9ES7 - chains A and D of the 18 polymer chains in the assembly; structure by electron microscopy, 1.94 A resolution.

# Chain A
Protein: Cytochrome b6
From: Spinacia oleracea
UniProtKB: P00165 (CYB6_SPIOL); residue numbers follow UniProt; this construct covers 1-215
Chain sequence (215 residues; numbered 1 to 215; the number before each row is that of its first residue):
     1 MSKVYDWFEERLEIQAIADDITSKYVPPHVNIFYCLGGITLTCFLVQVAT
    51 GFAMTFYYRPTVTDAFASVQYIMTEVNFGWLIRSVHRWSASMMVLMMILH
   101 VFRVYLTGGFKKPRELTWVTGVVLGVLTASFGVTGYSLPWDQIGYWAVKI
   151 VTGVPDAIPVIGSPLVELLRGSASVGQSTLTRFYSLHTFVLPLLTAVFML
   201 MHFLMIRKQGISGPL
Disordered / not traced: 1
Glycans and other covalent adducts: heme c (HEC) linked to Cys35
Ion coordination: heme Fe site 1: His86, His187; heme Fe site 2: His100, His202
Ligand contacts:
  - beta-carotene (BCR): Ile32, Phe33, Ile39, Met96, Leu99
  - chlorophyll a (CLA): Met97, Ile98, Val101, Phe102, Tyr105, Gly125, Val126, Ala129, Ser130, Val133, Thr134, Phe183
  - heme c (HEC): Val30, Asn31, Tyr34, Gly38, Leu41, Thr42, Phe203, Ile206, Arg207, Gly210, Ile211
  - heme (HEM), molecule 1: Tyr34, Gly37, Gly38, Thr40, Leu41, Met93, Met97, His100, Val101, Arg103, Val104, Gly109, Arg114, Thr117, Trp118, Gly121, Val122, Leu124, Thr128, Met199, His202, Phe203, Ile206, Gly210, Ile211, Ser212
  - heme (HEM), molecule 2: Phe44, Gln47, Val48, Gly51, Phe52, Met54, Thr55, Tyr58, Arg83, His86, Arg87, Ala90, Met93, Thr128, Phe131, Gly135, Leu138, Pro139, Tyr184, His187, Thr188, Pro192
What the authors report for this chain:
  - catalytic residues: Asp20, Arg207 (proposed by the authors, not directly observed)

# Chain D
Protein: Cytochrome b6-f complex iron-sulfur subunit, chloroplastic
From: Spinacia oleracea
Notes: EC 7.1.1.6
UniProtKB: P08980 (UCRIA_SPIOL); residues -50 to 179 here correspond to UniProt positions 1-230 (UniProt number = residue number + 51)
Chain sequence (230 residues; row label = number of the first residue in the row; numbers below 1 keep their minus sign (Met-50 is residue -50)):
   -50 MASFTLSSATPSQLCSSKNGMFAPSLALAKAGRVNVLISKERIRGMKLTC
     0 QATSIPADNVPDMQKRETLNLLLLGALSLPTGYMLLPYASFFVPPGGGAG
    50 TGGTIAKDALGNDVIAAEWLKTHAPGDRTLTQGLKGDPTYLVVESDKTLA
   100 TFGINAVCTHLGCVVPFNAAENKFICPCHGSQYNNQGRVVRGPAPLSLAL
   150 AHCDVDDGKVVFVPWTETDFRTGEAPWWSA
Disordered / not traced: -50 to 7, 46-51
Disulfide bonds: Cys112-Cys127
Ion coordination: 2Fe-2S cluster Fe: Cys107, His109, Cys125, His128
Ligand contacts: 2Fe-2S cluster (FES): Cys107, His109, Leu110, Gly111, Cys112, Cys125, Cys127, His128, Gly129, Ser130, Pro142
Swiss-Prot annotation at these positions:
  - binding site ([2Fe-2S] cluster): Cys107, His109, Cys125, His128

# How chain A and chain D interact
Contacting residue pairs (15):
  Ala49(A) - Tyr37(D)  hydrogen bond (backbone-side chain)
  Phe52(A) - Phe41(D)  hydrophobic
  Ala53(A) - Phe40(D)
  Phe56(A) - Phe41(D)  hydrophobic
  Tyr57(A) - Phe40(D)  hydrogen bond (side chain-backbone)
  Tyr71(A) - Pro44(D)
  Glu75(A) - Pro44(D)
  Val76(A) - Phe40(D)  hydrophobic
  Asn77(A) - Ser39(D)
  Asn77(A) - Phe40(D)
  Asn77(A) - Val42(D)
  Phe78(A) - Pro36(D)
  Phe78(A) - Ser39(D)
  Gly79(A) - Phe40(D)
  Ile82(A) - Phe40(D)  hydrophobic
Other interface residues (no listed pair), chain D (8 interface residues in all): Pro43

# Overview
12 residues of chain A face 8 of chain D across their interface, with 2 hydrogen bonds. Polar pairs include
Ala49(A)-Tyr37(D) and Tyr57(A)-Phe40(D). Bound to chain A: heme, chlorophyll a and beta-carotene. Ligands of
chain D: 2Fe-2S cluster. Heme c is covalently linked to Cys35(A). From the paper: catalytic residues Asp20(A)
and Arg207(A).
Here chain A is Cytochrome b6 and chain D is Cytochrome b6-f complex iron-sulfur subunit, chloroplastic, both
from Spinacia oleracea. Entry 9ES7 (Cryo-EM structure of Spinacia oleracea cytochrome b6f complex with water
molecules at 1.94 A resolution) was determined by electron microscopy, deposited together with 9ES8 and 9ES9.
